PDB entry 6H82 | electron microscopy, 3.78 A resolution | chains Q and R of the 32 polymer chains in the assembly

== Chain Q ==
Protein: VP4
Organism: Haloarcula hispanica icosahedral virus 2
UniProt: H9AZX2 (H9AZX2_9VIRU); numbering as in UniProt (aligned over 4-232)
Sequence (229 residues; row label = number of the first residue in the row):
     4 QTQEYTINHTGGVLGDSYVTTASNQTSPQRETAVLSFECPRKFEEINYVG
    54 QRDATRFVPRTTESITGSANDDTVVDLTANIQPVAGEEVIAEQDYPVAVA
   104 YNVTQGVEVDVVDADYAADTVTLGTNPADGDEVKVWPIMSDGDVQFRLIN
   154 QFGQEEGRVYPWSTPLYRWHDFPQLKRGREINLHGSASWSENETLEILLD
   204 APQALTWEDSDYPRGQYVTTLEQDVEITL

== Chain R ==
Protein: VP7
Organism: Haloarcula hispanica icosahedral virus 2
UniProt: H9AZX1 (H9AZX1_9VIRU); numbering as in UniProt (aligned over 2-176)
Sequence (175 residues; numbered 2 to 176; the number before each row is that of its first residue):
     2 PEIGNNGAEKQISLHKGQPFIDTQDVGAADPNTPAVTIEGPSDYVIAIDA
    52 GTPVAPEFRDANGDKLDPSTRVTIQKCDKQGNPLGDGIVFSDTLGRFEYS
   102 KMRSDPDYMRKTTTSLMIDEREIVKIFVEVPPNANGMDADNSRITIGDDT
   152 SDYGKAVGIVEHGDLSPAESKAVRQ

== How chain Q and chain R interact ==
Contacting residue pairs - 22 pairs, chain Q then chain R:
  Glu-7(Q) / Thr-114(R)
  Tyr-8(Q) / Ile-89(R)
  Thr-9(Q) / Arg-72(R)  hydrogen bond (backbone-side chain)
  Thr-9(Q) / Ser-92(R)  hydrogen bond (side chain-backbone)
  Thr-9(Q) / Thr-94(R)
  Thr-9(Q) / Arg-97(R)  hydrogen bond
  Ile-10(Q) / Arg-72(R)
  Asn-11(Q) / Ser-70(R)  hydrogen bond (side chain-backbone)
  Asn-11(Q) / Arg-72(R)
  His-12(Q) / Ser-70(R)
  Gly-15(Q) / Arg-72(R)
  Gly-15(Q) / Glu-130(R)
  Arg-59(Q) / Arg-97(R)
  Leu-178(Q) / Arg-97(R)
  Leu-178(Q) / Arg-111(R)
  Gly-218(Q) / Asp-68(R)
  Gln-219(Q) / Asp-68(R)  hydrogen bond (backbone-side chain)
  Gln-219(Q) / Pro-133(R)
  Gln-219(Q) / Asn-134(R)  hydrogen bond (side chain-backbone)
  Glu-225(Q) / Pro-69(R)
  Glu-225(Q) / Thr-94(R)  hydrogen bond
  Glu-225(Q) / Arg-97(R)  salt bridge
Other interface residues (no listed pair), chain Q (18 interface residues in all): Gln-6, Asp-97, Lys-179, Arg-180, Tyr-220, Asp-227
Other interface residues (no listed pair), chain R (19 interface residues in all): Gly-86, Asp-87, Asp-93, Phe-98, Asp-108, Tyr-109

== Summary ==
The interface between chain Q and chain R involves 18 residues on one side and 19 on the other, with 7
hydrogen bonds and 1 salt bridge. Polar contacts include Glu-225(Q)/Arg-97(R), Thr-9(Q)/Arg-72(R) and
Thr-9(Q)/Ser-92(R).
Chain Q is VP4 and chain R is VP7, both from Haloarcula hispanica icosahedral virus 2; the structure, Cryo-EM
structure of the archaeal extremophilic internal membrane containing Haloarcula hispanica icosahedral virus 2
(HHIV-2) at ..., was determined by electron microscopy (same publication as 6H9C).
